PDB entry 6Y3M | X-ray diffraction, 1.50 A resolution | chains A and P

== Chain A ==
Name: 14-3-3 protein sigma
From: Homo sapiens
Reference sequence: P31947 (1433S_HUMAN); residues 1-248 here = UniProt positions 1-248
Chain sequence (253 residues; numbered -4 to 248; the number before each row is that of its first residue; numbers below 1 keep their minus sign (Gly-4 is residue -4)):
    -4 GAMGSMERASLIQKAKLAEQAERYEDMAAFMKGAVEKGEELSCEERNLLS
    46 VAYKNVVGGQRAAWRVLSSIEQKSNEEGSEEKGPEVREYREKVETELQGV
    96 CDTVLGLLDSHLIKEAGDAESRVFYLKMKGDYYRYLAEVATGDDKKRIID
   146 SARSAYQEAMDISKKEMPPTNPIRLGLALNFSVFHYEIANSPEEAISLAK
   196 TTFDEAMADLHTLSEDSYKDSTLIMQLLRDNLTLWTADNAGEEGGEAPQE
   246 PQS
Unresolved in the structure: 232-248
Modified residues: Cys38 (S-hydroxycysteine; CSO)
Differences from the reference sequence: expression tag (-4 to 0)
Metal / ion sites: Mg2+ site 1: Ala-3, Ser0, Glu83; Ca2+ near Glu2 (its only coordinating residue here); Mg2+ site 2: Glu35, Glu110, Glu188; Mg2+ site 3 near Glu89 (its only coordinating residue here)
Swiss-Prot annotation at these positions:
  - site (Interaction with phosphoserine on interacting protein): Arg56, Arg129
  - modified residue (Phosphoserine): Ser5, Ser74, Ser248

== Chain P ==
Name: ATPase peptide
Chain sequence (5 residues; each row starts with the number of its first residue):
   388 QSYTV
Unresolved in the structure: 388
Modified residues: Thr391 (phosphothreonine; TPO)

== Chain A / chain P interface ==
Contacting residue pairs - 22 pairs, chain A then chain P:
  Lys49(A) - Thr391(P)
  Lys49(A) - Val392(P)
  Arg56(A) - Thr391(P)
  Lys122(A) - Val392(P)  hydrogen bond (side chain-backbone)
  Arg129(A) - Thr391(P)
  Tyr130(A) - Thr391(P)
  Gly171(A) - Val392(P)
  Leu174(A) - Tyr390(P)
  Leu174(A) - Thr391(P)
  Leu174(A) - Val392(P)  hydrophobic
  Asn175(A) - Thr391(P)
  Asn175(A) - Val392(P)  hydrogen bond (side chain-backbone)
  Val178(A) - Ser389(P)
  Val178(A) - Tyr390(P)
  Val178(A) - Thr391(P)
  Glu182(A) - Ser389(P)  hydrogen bond
  Leu222(A) - Val392(P)  hydrophobic
  Asp225(A) - Tyr390(P)
  Asn226(A) - Ser389(P)
  Asn226(A) - Tyr390(P)  hydrogen bond (side chain-backbone)
  Leu229(A) - Tyr390(P)  hydrophobic
  Trp230(A) - Ser389(P)  hydrogen bond
Also at the interface, not in a pair above, chain A (16 interface residues in all): Asp126

== Summary ==
16 residues of chain A face 4 of chain P across their interface, with 5 hydrogen bonds. Among the polar pairs
are Lys122(A)-Val392(P), Asn175(A)-Val392(P) and Glu182(A)-Ser389(P). Ala-3(A), Ser0(A) and Glu83(A)
coordinate Mg2+ site 1. Glu35(A), Glu110(A) and Glu188(A) form the Mg2+ site 2.
Here chain A is 14-3-3 protein sigma (Homo sapiens) and chain P is ATPase peptide. Entry 6Y3M (14-3-3 Sigma in
complex with phosphorylated ATPase peptide) was determined by X-ray diffraction together with 6Y3O, 6Y3R,
6Y3S, 6Y40, 6Y44, 6Y8A and 3 further entries from the same study.
